7EJ1 - chains A and C of the 8 polymer chains in the assembly; structure by electron microscopy, 3.20 A resolution.

[Chain A (and C)]
Molecule: Voltage-gated potassium channel subunit beta-2
Organism: Homo sapiens
Notes: EC 1.1.1.-; chain C of this document is another copy of the same molecule, construct and numbering; everything in this record applies to it too
UniProt: Q13303 (KCAB2_HUMAN); residues 1-367 here = UniProt positions 1-367
Sequence (367 residues; numbered 1 to 367; the number before each row is that of its first residue):
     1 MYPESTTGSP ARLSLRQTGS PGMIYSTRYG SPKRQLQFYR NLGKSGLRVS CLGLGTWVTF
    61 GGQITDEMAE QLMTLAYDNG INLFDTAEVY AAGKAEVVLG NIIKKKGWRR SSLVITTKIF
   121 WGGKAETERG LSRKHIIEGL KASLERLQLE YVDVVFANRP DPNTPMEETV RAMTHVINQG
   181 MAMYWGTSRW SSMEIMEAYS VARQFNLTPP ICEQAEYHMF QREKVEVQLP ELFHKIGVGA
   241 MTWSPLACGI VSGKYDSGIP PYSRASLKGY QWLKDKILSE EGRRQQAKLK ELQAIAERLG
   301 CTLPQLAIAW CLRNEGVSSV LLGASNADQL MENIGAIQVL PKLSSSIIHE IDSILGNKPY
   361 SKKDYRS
Not modelled in the structure: 1-35, 362-367
Residues lining bound ligands: NADP (NAP; NADP nicotinamide-adenine-dinucleotide phosphate): G55, T56, W57, Q63, D85, Y90, K118, N158, S188, R189, Q214, W243, S244, P245, L246, A247, C248, G249, S252, K254, Y262, S263, R264, P304, L321, L322, G323, A324, S325, Q329, E332, N333

[Chain A / chain C interface]
Contacting residue pairs (35; chain A residue first):
  Y39(A) with E126(C)
  N41(A) with N163(C)
  K44(A) with P165(C)
  S45(A) with E168(C)
  G46(A) with S132(C); T164(C); E168(C), hydrogen bond (backbone-side chain)
  R48(A) with E126(C), salt bridge; T127(C); N163(C), hydrogen bond
  N82(A) with T127(C)
  R109(A) with A125(C); E128(C), salt bridge
  R110(A) with K134(C)
  S111(A) with T127(C), hydrogen bond (backbone-side chain); E128(C), hydrogen bond; K134(C); E138(C)
  S112(A) with T127(C)
  L113(A) with K134(C), hydrogen bond (backbone-side chain)
  Y151(A) with E138(C), hydrogen bond
  D153(A) with K134(C), salt bridge
  I177(A) with R133(C), hydrogen bond (backbone-side chain)
  N178(A) with H175(C); Q179(C)
  M183(A) with R133(C), hydrogen bond (backbone-side chain); I137(C), hydrophobic
  Y184(A) with S132(C); R133(C), hydrogen bond (side chain-backbone); K134(C); E168(C), hydrogen bond
  R203(A) with E167(C), salt bridge
  N206(A) with R171(C), hydrogen bond; F205(C), hydrogen bond (side chain-backbone)
  L207(A) with R171(C)
Interface residues without a listed pair, chain A (23 interface residues in all): L47, V114

[Overview]
Chain A and chain C form an interface of 23 and 18 residues respectively, with 12 hydrogen bonds and 4 salt
bridges. Among the polar pairs are R48(A)-E126(C), R109(A)-E128(C) and D153(A)-K134(C). Ligands of chain A:
NADP.
Both chains are Voltage-gated potassium channel subunit beta-2 (Homo sapiens). Entry 7EJ1 (human voltage-gated
potassium channel KV1.3) was determined by electron microscopy together with 7EJ2 from the same study.
